6G94 - chains S and L of the 10 polymer chains in the assembly; structure by X-ray diffraction, 2.50 A resolution.

[Chain S]
Molecule: Hydrogenase-1 small chain
From: Escherichia coli K-12
Notes: EC 1.12.99.6
UniProtKB: P69739 (MBHS_ECOLI); residues 1-327 here correspond to UniProt positions 46-372 (UniProt number = residue number + 45)
Chain sequence (335 residues; numbered 1 to 335; the number before each row is that of its first residue):
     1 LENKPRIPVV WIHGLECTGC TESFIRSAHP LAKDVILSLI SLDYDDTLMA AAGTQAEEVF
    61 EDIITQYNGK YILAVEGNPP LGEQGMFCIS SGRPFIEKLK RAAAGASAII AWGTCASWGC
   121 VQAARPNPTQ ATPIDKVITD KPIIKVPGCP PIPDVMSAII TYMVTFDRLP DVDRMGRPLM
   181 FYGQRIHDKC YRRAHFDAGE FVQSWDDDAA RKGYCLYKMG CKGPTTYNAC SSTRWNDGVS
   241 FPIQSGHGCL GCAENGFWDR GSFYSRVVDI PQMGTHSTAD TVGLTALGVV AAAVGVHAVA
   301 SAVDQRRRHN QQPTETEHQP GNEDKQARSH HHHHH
Disordered / not traced: 1-2, 299-335
Construct notes: conflict Gly-19 (Cys64 in P69739); expression tag (328-335)
Metal / ion sites: Fe4S4 Fe: Cys-17, Cys-20, Cys-115, Cys-120, Cys-149; 4Fe-4S cluster Fe: His-187, Cys-190, Cys-215, Cys-221; 3Fe-4S cluster Fe: Cys-230, Cys-249, Cys-252
Residues lining bound ligands:
  - Fe4S4 (ER2): Glu-16, Cys-17, Thr-18, Gly-19, Cys-20, Glu-76, Gly-113, Thr-114, Cys-115, Cys-120, Gly-148, Cys-149, Pro-150
  - 3Fe-4S cluster (F3S): Ile-186, Thr-226, Asn-228, Cys-230, Trp-235, Phe-241, Pro-242, Cys-249, Leu-250, Gly-251, Cys-252, Ala-253
  - 4Fe-4S cluster (SF4): Ile-186, His-187, Cys-190, Arg-192, Arg-193, Phe-196, Cys-215, Leu-216, Tyr-217, Cys-221, Gly-223, Pro-224, Ile-243

[Chain L]
Molecule: Hydrogenase-1 large chain
From: Escherichia coli (strain K12)
Notes: EC 1.12.99.6
UniProtKB: P0ACD8 (MBHL_ECOLI); residue numbers follow UniProt; this construct covers 1-582
Chain sequence (582 residues; each row starts with the number of its first residue):
     1 MSTQYETQGY TINNAGRRLV VDPITRIEGH MRCEVNINDQ NVITNAVSCG TMFRGLEIIL
    61 QGRDPRDAWA FVERICGVCT GVHALASVYA IEDAIGIKVP DNANIIRNIM LATLWCHDHL
   121 VHFYQLAGMD WIDVLDALKA DPRKTSELAQ SLSSWPKSSP GYFFDVQNRL KKFVEGGQLG
   181 IFRNGYWGHP QYKLPPEANL MGFAHYLEAL DFQREIVKIH AVFGGKNPHP NWIVGGMPCA
   241 INIDESGAVG AVNMERLNLV QSIITRTADF INNVMIPDAL AIGQFNKPWS EIGTGLSDKC
   301 VLSYGAFPDI ANDFGEKSLL MPGGAVINGD FNNVLPVDLV DPQQVQEFVD HAWYRYPNDQ
   361 VGRHPFDGIT DPWYNPGDVK GSDTNIQQLN EQERYSWIKA PRWRGNAMEV GPLARTLIAY
   421 HKGDAATVES VDRMMSALNL PLSGIQSTLG RILCRAHEAQ WAAGKLQYFF DKLMTNLKNG
   481 NLATASTEKW EPATWPTECR GVGFTEAPRG ALGHWAAIRD GKIDLYQCVV PTTWNASPRD
   541 PKGQIGAYEA ALMNTKMAIP EQPLEILRTL HSFDPCLACS TH
Disordered / not traced: 1
Metal / ion sites: Mg2+: Glu-57, Cys-528, His-582; Ni2+: Cys-76, Cys-79, Cys-576, Cys-579; carbonmonoxide-(dicyano) iron Fe: Cys-79, Cys-579
Residues lining bound ligands: carbonmonoxide-(dicyano) iron (FCO): Cys-79, Val-82, His-83, Ala-507, Pro-508, Arg-509, Leu-512, Val-530, Pro-531, Thr-532, Cys-576, Cys-579

[Chain S / chain L interface]
Pairs across the interface - 197 pairs, chain S then chain L:
  Asn-3(S) / Lys-172(L)  hydrogen bond
  Pro-5(S) / Gln-178(L)
  Arg-6(S) / Phe-173(L)  hydrogen bond (side chain-backbone)
  Arg-6(S) / Gln-178(L)  hydrogen bond (backbone-side chain)
  His-13(S) / His-30(L)  hydrogen bond (backbone-side chain)
  Gly-14(S) / His-30(L)  hydrogen bond (backbone-side chain)
  Leu-15(S) / Met-52(L)  hydrophobic
  Leu-15(S) / Phe-53(L)
  Leu-15(S) / Arg-54(L)
  Glu-16(S) / Glu-28(L)
  Glu-16(S) / Met-52(L)
  Glu-16(S) / Arg-54(L)
  Glu-16(S) / Ala-578(L)
  Cys-17(S) / Glu-28(L)
  Cys-17(S) / Arg-54(L)
  Cys-17(S) / Arg-74(L)
  Cys-17(S) / Ile-75(L)
  Cys-17(S) / Cys-76(L)
  Cys-17(S) / Gly-77(L)  hydrogen bond (backbone-backbone)
  Cys-17(S) / Val-78(L)
  Cys-17(S) / His-229(L)  hydrogen bond
  Thr-18(S) / Glu-28(L)  hydrogen bond
  Thr-18(S) / Gly-29(L)
  Gly-19(S) / Gly-77(L)
  Gly-19(S) / Pro-228(L)
  Glu-22(S) / Gly-77(L)
  Glu-22(S) / Val-78(L)
  Glu-22(S) / His-117(L)
  Glu-22(S) / Pro-228(L)
  Ser-23(S) / Pro-228(L)
  Ile-25(S) / Gln-213(L)  hydrogen bond (backbone-side chain)
  Arg-26(S) / His-117(L)  hydrogen bond
  Arg-26(S) / Gln-213(L)  hydrogen bond
  Arg-26(S) / Arg-214(L)
  Arg-26(S) / Val-217(L)
  Arg-26(S) / Asn-227(L)  hydrogen bond
  Ser-27(S) / Arg-214(L)
  Ala-28(S) / Arg-214(L)
  Leu-31(S) / Asp-211(L)
  Leu-31(S) / Arg-214(L)
  Lys-33(S) / Leu-210(L)
  Lys-33(S) / Asp-211(L)  salt bridge
  Ile-36(S) / Phe-173(L)
  Leu-37(S) / Phe-173(L)
  Ser-41(S) / Gln-178(L)
  Leu-42(S) / Gly-180(L)
  Leu-42(S) / Ile-181(L)
  Asp-43(S) / Gly-180(L)
  Asp-46(S) / Thr-25(L)
  Asp-46(S) / Arg-26(L)  hydrogen bond (backbone-backbone)
  Thr-47(S) / Arg-26(L)
  Thr-47(S) / Leu-126(L)
  Leu-48(S) / Arg-26(L)
  Leu-48(S) / Met-129(L)
  Met-49(S) / Thr-25(L)
  Met-49(S) / Arg-26(L)  hydrogen bond (backbone-side chain)
  Met-49(S) / Ile-181(L)
  Ala-50(S) / Thr-25(L)
  Ala-50(S) / Arg-26(L)  hydrogen bond (backbone-side chain)
  Ala-50(S) / Met-129(L)
  Ala-50(S) / Ile-181(L)  hydrogen bond (backbone-backbone)
  Ala-50(S) / Tyr-186(L)
  Ala-50(S) / Trp-187(L)  hydrophobic
  Ala-51(S) / Thr-25(L)  hydrogen bond (backbone-side chain)
  Ala-51(S) / Arg-183(L)
  Ala-51(S) / Asn-184(L)
  Ala-51(S) / Tyr-186(L)
  Ala-52(S) / Pro-23(L)
  Ala-52(S) / Thr-25(L)
  Ala-52(S) / Tyr-186(L)  hydrogen bond (backbone-side chain)
  Ala-52(S) / Leu-567(L)  hydrophobic
  Gly-53(S) / Val-21(L)
  Gly-53(S) / Asp-22(L)
  Gly-53(S) / Pro-23(L)  hydrogen bond (backbone-backbone)
  Gln-55(S) / Asn-184(L)
  Gln-55(S) / Tyr-186(L)  hydrogen bond
  Gln-55(S) / Glu-561(L)  hydrogen bond (side chain-backbone)
  Gln-55(S) / Pro-563(L)
  Glu-58(S) / Asn-184(L)  hydrogen bond
  Val-59(S) / Arg-183(L)
  Val-59(S) / Asn-184(L)
  Asp-62(S) / Arg-183(L)  salt bridge
  Tyr-67(S) / Gln-178(L)
  Glu-83(S) / Tyr-374(L)  hydrogen bond (side chain-backbone)
  Gln-84(S) / Asp-383(L)
  Gln-84(S) / Thr-384(L)
  Met-86(S) / Tyr-374(L)
  Met-86(S) / Asp-383(L)
  Met-86(S) / Thr-384(L)
  Met-86(S) / Ile-386(L)  hydrophobic
  Met-86(S) / Trp-397(L)  hydrogen bond (backbone-side chain)
  Phe-87(S) / Thr-51(L)
  Phe-87(S) / Met-52(L)
  Phe-87(S) / Phe-53(L)  hydrogen bond (backbone-backbone)
  Phe-87(S) / Pro-372(L)  hydrophobic
  Phe-87(S) / Trp-397(L)  hydrophobic
  Cys-88(S) / His-30(L)
  Cys-88(S) / Thr-51(L)
  Ile-89(S) / Thr-51(L)  hydrogen bond (backbone-backbone)
  Ser-91(S) / Asp-22(L)  hydrogen bond (backbone-side chain)
  Ser-91(S) / Pro-23(L)
  Gly-92(S) / Asp-22(L)  hydrogen bond (backbone-side chain)
  Gly-92(S) / Arg-32(L)
  Gly-92(S) / Thr-384(L)
  Gly-92(S) / Asn-385(L)
  Gly-92(S) / Ile-386(L)  hydrogen bond (backbone-backbone)
  Arg-93(S) / Thr-384(L)
  Arg-93(S) / Asn-385(L)  hydrogen bond
  Pro-94(S) / Thr-384(L)
  Val-121(S) / Ile-59(L)
  Val-121(S) / Phe-71(L)
  Val-121(S) / Arg-74(L)
  Gln-122(S) / Arg-54(L)
  Gln-122(S) / Ile-59(L)
  Ala-124(S) / Ile-59(L)  hydrophobic
  Ala-124(S) / Arg-63(L)
  Arg-125(S) / Ile-59(L)
  Arg-125(S) / Arg-63(L)  hydrogen bond (backbone-side chain)
  Pro-126(S) / Ile-58(L)
  Pro-128(S) / Arg-54(L)
  Pro-128(S) / Gly-55(L)
  Pro-128(S) / Ile-58(L)  hydrophobic
  Pro-128(S) / Ile-59(L)
  Thr-129(S) / Phe-53(L)
  Thr-129(S) / Arg-54(L)
  Cys-149(S) / Arg-74(L)  hydrogen bond (backbone-side chain)
  Cys-149(S) / Lys-226(L)  hydrogen bond (backbone-side chain)
  Cys-149(S) / His-229(L)
  Pro-150(S) / Lys-226(L)
  Pro-150(S) / Pro-228(L)
  Pro-150(S) / His-229(L)
  Arg-192(S) / Gly-250(L)  hydrogen bond (side chain-backbone)
  Trp-205(S) / Ile-233(L)  hydrophobic
  Trp-205(S) / Ala-485(L)  hydrophobic
  Trp-205(S) / Thr-487(L)
  Trp-205(S) / Trp-490(L)
  Asp-206(S) / Ala-240(L)
  Asp-206(S) / Ala-483(L)
  Asp-206(S) / Thr-484(L)  hydrogen bond (side chain-backbone)
  Asp-206(S) / Ala-485(L)
  Ala-210(S) / Ala-240(L)
  Arg-211(S) / Ile-241(L)
  Arg-211(S) / Asn-242(L)  hydrogen bond (backbone-side chain)
  Arg-211(S) / Gly-247(L)
  Arg-211(S) / Ala-251(L)
  Arg-211(S) / Ala-483(L)
  Lys-212(S) / Ser-246(L)
  Lys-212(S) / Gly-247(L)
  Lys-212(S) / Gly-250(L)
  Gly-213(S) / Gly-250(L)
  Trp-235(S) / Gly-225(L)
  Trp-235(S) / Lys-226(L)
  Trp-235(S) / Asn-227(L)
  Asn-236(S) / Val-217(L)
  Asn-236(S) / Lys-218(L)
  Asn-236(S) / Ala-221(L)
  Asn-236(S) / Lys-226(L)
  Asn-236(S) / Asn-227(L)  hydrogen bond (side chain-backbone)
  Asp-237(S) / Lys-218(L)  salt bridge
  Val-239(S) / Lys-218(L)
  Val-239(S) / Ala-221(L)  hydrophobic
  Val-239(S) / Val-222(L)  hydrophobic
  Val-239(S) / Arg-256(L)  hydrogen bond (backbone-side chain)
  Val-239(S) / Leu-259(L)  hydrophobic
  Ser-240(S) / Ala-221(L)  hydrogen bond (side chain-backbone)
  Ser-240(S) / Gly-225(L)
  Phe-241(S) / Gly-225(L)  hydrogen bond (backbone-backbone)
  Pro-242(S) / Gly-225(L)
  Pro-242(S) / Lys-226(L)
  Pro-242(S) / Asn-231(L)
  Gln-244(S) / Arg-256(L)
  Ser-245(S) / Ala-221(L)  hydrogen bond (side chain-backbone)
  Ser-245(S) / Val-222(L)  hydrogen bond (side chain-backbone)
  Ser-245(S) / Gly-225(L)  hydrogen bond (side chain-backbone)
  Ser-245(S) / Pro-238(L)
  Ser-245(S) / Cys-239(L)  hydrogen bond (backbone-backbone)
  Gly-246(S) / Pro-238(L)
  His-247(S) / Trp-69(L)
  His-247(S) / Asn-231(L)
  His-247(S) / Trp-232(L)
  His-247(S) / Ile-233(L)
  Leu-250(S) / Asn-231(L)
  Trp-258(S) / Arg-63(L)  hydrogen bond (backbone-side chain)
  Trp-258(S) / Ala-70(L)
  Trp-258(S) / Phe-71(L)  hydrophobic
  Trp-258(S) / Arg-74(L)
  Asp-259(S) / Arg-63(L)  salt bridge
  Ser-262(S) / Asp-67(L)  hydrogen bond
  Phe-263(S) / Asp-67(L)  hydrogen bond (backbone-side chain)
  Phe-263(S) / Ala-70(L)  hydrophobic
  Phe-263(S) / Phe-71(L)  hydrophobic
  Tyr-264(S) / Arg-66(L)
  Tyr-264(S) / Asp-67(L)
  Tyr-264(S) / Trp-69(L)  hydrogen bond
  Tyr-264(S) / Trp-232(L)
  Tyr-264(S) / Ile-233(L)
  Tyr-264(S) / Trp-490(L)  hydrophobic
Also at the interface, not in a pair above, chain S (88 interface residues in all): Tyr-44, Thr-54, Ala-56, Glu-57, Ile-63, Gln-66, Ser-90, Tyr-191, Ser-204
Also at the interface, not in a pair above, chain L (99 interface residues in all): Val-20, Ile-24, Ile-27, Leu-56, Asp-64, Val-121, Gln-125, Gly-185, Leu-207, Glu-215, Phe-223, Gly-224, Trp-353, Trp-373, Gln-387, Leu-482, Gln-562

[Summary]
The interface between chain S and chain L involves 88 residues on one side and 99 on the other; the contacts
include 48 hydrogen bonds and 4 salt bridges. Polar pairs include Lys-33(S)/Asp-211(L), Asp-62(S)/Arg-183(L)
and Asp-237(S)/Lys-218(L).
Chain S is Hydrogenase-1 small chain (Escherichia coli K-12) and chain L is Hydrogenase-1 large chain
(Escherichia coli (strain K12)); the structure, Structure of E. coli hydrogenase-1 C19G variant in complex
with cytochrome b, was determined by X-ray diffraction.
